3VL3 - chain A; structure by X-ray diffraction, 1.80 A resolution.

Chain A:
Protein: 3-isopropylmalate dehydrogenase
Organism: Shewanella oneidensis
Notes: EC 1.1.1.85
UniProtKB: Q8E9N3 (LEU3_SHEON); residue numbers follow UniProt; this construct covers 2-364
Chain sequence (375 residues; each row starts with the number of its first residue; numbers below 1 keep their minus sign (Met-10 is residue -10)):
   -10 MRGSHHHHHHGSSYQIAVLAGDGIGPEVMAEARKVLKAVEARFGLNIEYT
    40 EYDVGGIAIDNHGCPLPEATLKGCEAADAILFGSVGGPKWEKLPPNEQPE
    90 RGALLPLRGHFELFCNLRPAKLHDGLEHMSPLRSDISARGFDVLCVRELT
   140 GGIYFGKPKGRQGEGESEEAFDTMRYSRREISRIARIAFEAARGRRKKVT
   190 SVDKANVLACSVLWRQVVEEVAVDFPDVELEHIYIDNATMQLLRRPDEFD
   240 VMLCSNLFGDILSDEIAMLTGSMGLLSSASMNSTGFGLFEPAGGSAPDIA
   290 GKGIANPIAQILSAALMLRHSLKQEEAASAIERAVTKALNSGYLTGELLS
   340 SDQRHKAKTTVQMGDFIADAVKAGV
Disordered / not traced: -10 to 0
Construct notes: expression tag (-10 to 1)
Metal / ion sites: Ca2+: Asp249, Asp253 (together with 3-isopropylmalic acid)
Ligand contacts: 3-isopropylmalic acid (IPM): Glu89, Arg90, Leu93, Leu94, Arg97, Arg107, Arg136, Tyr143, Lys193, Asn195, Val196, Asp225, Asp249, Asp253
Curated features (UniProtKB/Swiss-Prot):
  - binding site (NAD(+)): Gly283 to Asn295
  - binding site (substrate): Arg97, Arg107, Arg136, Asp225
  - binding site (Mg(2+)): Asp225, Asp249, Asp253
  - site (Important for catalysis): Tyr143, Lys193
Reported in the primary citation:
  - catalytic residues: Tyr143, Lys193, Asp225 (citing earlier work)

Overview:
Bound to chain A: 3-isopropylmalic acid. The Ca2+ site is built by Asp249 and Asp253. Curated annotation
(UniProt) lists 13 NAD+-binding residues, 4 substrate-binding residues and 3 Mg2+-binding residues. From the
paper: catalytic residues Tyr143, Lys193 and Asp225.
Chain A is 3-isopropylmalate dehydrogenase (Shewanella oneidensis); the structure, 3-isopropylmalate
dehydrogenase from Shewanella oneidensis MR-1 at 340 MPa, was determined by X-ray diffraction (same
publication as 3VKZ, 3VL2, 3VL4, 3VL6 and 3VL7).
